PDB entry 3ZN8 | electron microscopy, 12.00 A resolution (very low resolution: no residue pairs are listed; an interface is given only as per-side residue counts) | chains G and M of the 5 polymer chains in the assembly

== Chain G ==
Molecule: 4.5 S RNA
From: Escherichia coli
Notes: EC 3.6.5.4
Sequence (88 nucleotides; numbered 8 to 95; the number before each row is that of its first residue):
     8 UGGUGCAGCG CAGCGCGGAC GCCCGAACCU GGUCAGAGCC GGAAGGCAGC AGCCAUAAGG
    68 GAUGCUUUGC GGGUGCCGUU GCCUUCCG

== Chain M ==
Protein: Signal recognition particle 54 kDa protein
From: Sulfolobus solfataricus
Notes: EC 3.6.5.4; fragment: m, residues 327-431
UniProt: Q97ZE7 (SRP54_SULSO); residues 308-431 here = UniProt positions 308-431
Sequence (125 residues; row label = number of the first residue in the row):
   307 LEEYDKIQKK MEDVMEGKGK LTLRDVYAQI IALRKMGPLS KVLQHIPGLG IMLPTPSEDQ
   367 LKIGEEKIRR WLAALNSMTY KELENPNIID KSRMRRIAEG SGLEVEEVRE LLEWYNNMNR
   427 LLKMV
Unresolved in the structure: 308-326
Construct notes: expression tag (307)

== How chain G and chain M interact ==
At this resolution (12 A) residue pairs are not listed: 11 residues of chain G and 21 of chain M lie at the interface.

== Overview ==
Chain G and chain M form an interface of 11 and 21 residues respectively.
Chain G is 4.5 S RNA (Escherichia coli) and chain M is Signal recognition particle 54 kDa protein (Sulfolobus
solfataricus); the structure, Structural Basis of Signal Sequence Surveillance and Selection by the SRP-SR
Complex, was determined by electron microscopy.
